PDB entry 5J1M | X-ray diffraction, 2.35 A resolution | chains A and B

Chain A:
Name: ToxR-activated gene (TagE)
Organism: Helicobacter pylori
UniProtKB: O26068 (O26068_HELPY); numbering as in UniProt (aligned over 125-312)
Amino-acid sequence (216 residues; row label = number of the first residue in the row):
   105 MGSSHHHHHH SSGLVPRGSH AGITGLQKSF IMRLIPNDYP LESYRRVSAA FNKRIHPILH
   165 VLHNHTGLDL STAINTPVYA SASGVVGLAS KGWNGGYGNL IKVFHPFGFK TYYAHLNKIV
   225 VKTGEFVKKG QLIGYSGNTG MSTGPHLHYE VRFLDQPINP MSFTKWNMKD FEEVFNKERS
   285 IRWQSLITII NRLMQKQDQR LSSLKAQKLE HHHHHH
Unresolved in the structure: 105-127, 155-160, 300-320
Differences from the reference sequence: initiating methionine (105); expression tag (106-124, 313-320)
Ion coordination: Zn2+: H164, D173, H252
From the paper describing this entry:
  - Zn2+ coordination: H164, D173, H252
  - conformationally variable residues (side-chain flip): H169

Chain B:
Name: ToxR-activated gene (TagE)
Organism: Helicobacter pylori (strain ATCC 700392 / 26695)
UniProtKB: O26069 (O26069_HELPY); residue numbers follow UniProt; this construct covers 121-308
Amino-acid sequence (189 residues; each row starts with the number of its first residue):
   120 MLDNLNLAQK HLALMLIPNG MPIKTYSAIK PTKERNHPIK KIKGVESGID FIAPLNTPVY
   180 ASADGIVDFV KTNSNVGYGN LVRIEHAFGF SSIYTHLDHV NVQPKSFIQK GQLIGYSGKS
   240 GNSGGEKLHY EVRFLGKILD AQKFLAWDLD HFQSALEENK FIEWKNLFWV LEDIVQLQEH
   300 VDKDALISQ
Unresolved in the structure: 120-121, 298-308
Differences from the reference sequence: initiating methionine (120)

How chain A and chain B interact:
Contacting residue pairs (51; chain A residue first):
  L130(A) - L296(B)
  L130(A) - Q297(B)
  S133(A) - L296(B)
  F134(A) - I293(B)  hydrophobic
  F134(A) - L296(B)  hydrophobic
  R137(A) - D292(B)  salt bridge
  R137(A) - L296(B)
  L138(A) - I293(B)  hydrophobic
  S187(A) - V289(B)
  G188(A) - F207(B)
  V189(A) - F207(B)
  V189(A) - G208(B)
  G191(A) - L254(B)
  F208(A) - L254(B)  hydrophobic
  P210(A) - A206(B)  hydrophobic
  F211(A) - G184(B)
  F211(A) - F226(B)
  G212(A) - I185(B)
  G212(A) - E204(B)
  K214(A) - E204(B)  salt bridge
  G228(A) - L254(B)
  E229(A) - N285(B)
  F230(A) - F207(B)
  F230(A) - F253(B)  hydrophobic
  F230(A) - I281(B)  hydrophobic
  F230(A) - E282(B)
  F230(A) - N285(B)  hydrogen bond (backbone-side chain)
  F230(A) - L286(B)
  F230(A) - V289(B)
  V231(A) - V289(B)
  K232(A) - W288(B)
  K232(A) - V289(B)
  K232(A) - D292(B)
  Q235(A) - W288(B)
  F257(A) - I185(B)  hydrophobic
  F257(A) - F226(B)  hydrophobic
  L258(A) - I185(B)  hydrophobic
  L258(A) - K224(B)
  Q260(A) - K224(B)
  R286(A) - K224(B)  hydrogen bond (side chain-backbone)
  R286(A) - F226(B)
  S289(A) - F226(B)
  L290(A) - F226(B)  hydrophobic
  I293(A) - D183(B)
  I293(A) - F226(B)  hydrophobic
  I293(A) - Q228(B)
  R296(A) - M134(B)
  R296(A) - Q228(B)
  R296(A) - K229(B)  hydrogen bond (side chain-backbone)
  L297(A) - M134(B)  hydrophobic
  L297(A) - D183(B)
Other interface residues (no listed pair), chain A (32 interface residues in all): V190, T227, M298
Other interface residues (no listed pair), chain B (29 interface residues in all): L131, L135, D187, S225, I227

Summary:
32 residues of chain A and 29 residues of chain B are in contact; the contacts include 3 hydrogen bonds and 2
salt bridges. Polar pairs include R137(A)-D292(B), K214(A)-E204(B) and F230(A)-N285(B). The Zn2+ site is built
by H164(A), D173(A) and H252(A). From the paper: Zn2+ coordination by H164(A), D173(A) and H252(A);
conformational variability at H169(A).
Chain A is ToxR-activated gene (TagE) (Helicobacter pylori) and chain B is ToxR-activated gene (TagE)
(Helicobacter pylori (strain ATCC 700392 / 26695)); the structure, Crystal structure of Csd1-Csd2 dimer II,
was determined by X-ray diffraction (same publication as 5J1K).
